Entry 2Q9Q (X-ray diffraction, 2.36 A resolution); this record covers chains C and D of the 4 polymer chains in the assembly.

== Chain C ==
Name: DNA replication complex GINS protein PSF1
Source organism: Homo sapiens
UniProt: Q14691 (PSF1_HUMAN); residues 1-196 here = UniProt positions 1-196
Chain sequence (196 residues; numbered 1 to 196; the number before each row is that of its first residue):
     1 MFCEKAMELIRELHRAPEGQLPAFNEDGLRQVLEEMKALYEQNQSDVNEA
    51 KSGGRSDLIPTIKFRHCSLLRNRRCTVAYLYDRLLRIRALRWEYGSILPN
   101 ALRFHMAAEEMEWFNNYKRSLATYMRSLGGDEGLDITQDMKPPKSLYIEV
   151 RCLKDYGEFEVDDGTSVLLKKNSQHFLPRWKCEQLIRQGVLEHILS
Not modelled in the structure: 146-196
Construct notes: variant Ile97 (Val in Q14691)
UniProt features mapped onto this chain:
  - natural variant: Arg83 (R83C: In IMD55), Ile97 (V97I: this construct carries the variant), Cys152 (C152Y: In IMD55)
From the paper describing this entry:
  - conformationally variable residues (order/disorder transition): Leu146 to Ser196

== Chain D ==
Name: GINS complex subunit 3
Source organism: Homo sapiens
UniProt: Q9BRX5 (Q9BRX5_HUMAN); numbering as in UniProt (aligned over 2-216)
Chain sequence (220 residues; numbered -3 to 216; the number before each row is that of its first residue; numbers below 1 keep their minus sign (Gly-3 is residue -3)):
    -3 GPGGGSEAYFRVESGALGPEENFLSLDDILMSHEKLPVRTETAMPRLGAF
    47 FLERSAGAETDNAVPQGSKLELPLWLAKGLFDNKRRILSVELPKIYQEGW
    97 RTVFSADPNVVDLHKMGPHFYGFGSQLLHFDSPENADISQSLLQTFIGRF
   147 RRIMDSSQNAYNEDTSALVARLDEMERGLFQTGQKGLNDFQCWEKGQASQ
   197 ITASNLVQNYKKRKFTDMED
Not modelled in the structure: -3 to 1, 48-53, 194-216
Construct notes: cloning artifact (-3 to 1)
From the paper describing this entry:
  - conformationally variable residues (order/disorder transition): Ala194 to Asp216

== Chain C / chain D interface ==
Pairs across the interface - 63 pairs, chain C then chain D:
  Met1(C) - Phe47(D)
  Phe2(C) - Phe47(D)  hydrophobic
  Cys3(C) - Trp71(D)  hydrophobic
  Glu4(C) - His29(D)  salt bridge
  Met7(C) - Ile25(D)  hydrophobic
  Met7(C) - His29(D)
  Ile10(C) - Leu22(D)  hydrophobic
  Ile10(C) - Ile25(D)  hydrophobic
  Arg11(C) - Leu26(D)
  Arg11(C) - His29(D)
  His14(C) - Leu26(D)
  Glu18(C) - Ser2(D)  hydrogen bond (backbone-backbone)
  Gly19(C) - Tyr5(D)
  Asp46(C) - Arg42(D)  salt bridge
  Glu49(C) - Arg42(D)  salt bridge
  Asp57(C) - Pro41(D)
  Leu58(C) - Arg42(D)
  Pro60(C) - Met40(D)  hydrophobic
  Thr61(C) - Met40(D)
  Thr61(C) - Pro41(D)  hydrogen bond (side chain-backbone)
  Thr61(C) - Leu43(D)
  Lys63(C) - Gly75(D)
  Lys63(C) - Ile83(D)
  Phe64(C) - Leu43(D)  hydrophobic
  Phe64(C) - Phe47(D)
  Phe64(C) - Leu72(D)  hydrophobic
  Phe64(C) - Leu76(D)
  Arg65(C) - Arg42(D)
  Cys67(C) - Trp71(D)
  Cys67(C) - Gly75(D)
  Ser68(C) - Trp71(D)
  Arg71(C) - Ile25(D)  hydrogen bond (side chain-backbone)
  Arg71(C) - Ser28(D)  hydrogen bond
  Arg71(C) - His29(D)
  Arg71(C) - Trp71(D)
  Arg74(C) - Glu17(D)  salt bridge
  Arg74(C) - Asn18(D)  hydrogen bond (side chain-backbone)
  Arg74(C) - Phe19(D)  hydrogen bond (side chain-backbone)
  Arg74(C) - Asp24(D)
  Arg74(C) - Ile25(D)
  Arg74(C) - Ser28(D)
  Cys75(C) - Ile25(D)  hydrophobic
  Val77(C) - Leu20(D)  hydrophobic
  Ala78(C) - Leu20(D)  hydrophobic
  Ala78(C) - Ile25(D)  hydrophobic
  Tyr81(C) - Val8(D)  hydrophobic
  Tyr81(C) - Leu20(D)  hydrophobic
  Asp82(C) - Tyr5(D)  hydrogen bond
  Asp82(C) - Leu22(D)
  Leu85(C) - Tyr5(D)
  Leu85(C) - Phe6(D)
  Leu85(C) - Arg7(D)
  Arg86(C) - Tyr5(D)  hydrogen bond
  Arg88(C) - Ala4(D)  hydrogen bond (side chain-backbone)
  Arg88(C) - Phe6(D)
  Ala89(C) - Ala4(D)
  Ala89(C) - Tyr5(D)
  Trp92(C) - Glu3(D)
  Trp92(C) - Ala4(D)  hydrophobic
  Glu93(C) - Ser2(D)  hydrogen bond (side chain-backbone)
  Glu93(C) - Glu3(D)  hydrogen bond (side chain-backbone)
  Glu93(C) - Ala4(D)
  Met140(C) - Glu3(D)
Other interface residues (no listed pair), chain C (36 interface residues in all): Leu13
Other interface residues (no listed pair), chain D (30 interface residues in all): Ser21, Thr38, Ala39
Interface features reported in the paper:
  - residue pairs: Phe64(C)-Leu72(D) (hydrophobic contact), Arg74(C)-Glu17(D) (hydrogen bond), Arg74(C)-Ser28(D)

== Summary ==
36 residues of chain C face 30 of chain D across their interface; the contacts include 11 hydrogen bonds and 4
salt bridges. Polar contacts include Glu4(C)-His29(D), Asp46(C)-Arg42(D) and Glu49(C)-Arg42(D). The paper
describes a hydrophobic contact between Phe64(C) and Leu72(D); a hydrogen bond between Arg74(C) and Glu17(D);
a contact between Arg74(C) and Ser28(D). From the paper: conformational variability at Leu146(C) and
Ala194(D).
Chain C is DNA replication complex GINS protein PSF1 and chain D is GINS complex subunit 3, both from Homo
sapiens; the structure, The crystal structure of full length human GINS complex, was determined by X-ray
diffraction.
